Entry 7Z5O (X-ray diffraction, 1.53 A resolution); this record covers chains AAA and BBB.

== Chain AAA ==
Protein: Formate dehydrogenase, alpha subunit, selenocysteine-containing
From: Desulfovibrio vulgaris str. Hildenborough
Notes: EC 1.2.1.2
Reference sequence: Q72EJ1 (Q72EJ1_DESVH); residue numbers follow UniProt; this construct covers 1-1005
Sequence (1009 residues; numbered 1 to 1009; the number before each row is that of its first residue):
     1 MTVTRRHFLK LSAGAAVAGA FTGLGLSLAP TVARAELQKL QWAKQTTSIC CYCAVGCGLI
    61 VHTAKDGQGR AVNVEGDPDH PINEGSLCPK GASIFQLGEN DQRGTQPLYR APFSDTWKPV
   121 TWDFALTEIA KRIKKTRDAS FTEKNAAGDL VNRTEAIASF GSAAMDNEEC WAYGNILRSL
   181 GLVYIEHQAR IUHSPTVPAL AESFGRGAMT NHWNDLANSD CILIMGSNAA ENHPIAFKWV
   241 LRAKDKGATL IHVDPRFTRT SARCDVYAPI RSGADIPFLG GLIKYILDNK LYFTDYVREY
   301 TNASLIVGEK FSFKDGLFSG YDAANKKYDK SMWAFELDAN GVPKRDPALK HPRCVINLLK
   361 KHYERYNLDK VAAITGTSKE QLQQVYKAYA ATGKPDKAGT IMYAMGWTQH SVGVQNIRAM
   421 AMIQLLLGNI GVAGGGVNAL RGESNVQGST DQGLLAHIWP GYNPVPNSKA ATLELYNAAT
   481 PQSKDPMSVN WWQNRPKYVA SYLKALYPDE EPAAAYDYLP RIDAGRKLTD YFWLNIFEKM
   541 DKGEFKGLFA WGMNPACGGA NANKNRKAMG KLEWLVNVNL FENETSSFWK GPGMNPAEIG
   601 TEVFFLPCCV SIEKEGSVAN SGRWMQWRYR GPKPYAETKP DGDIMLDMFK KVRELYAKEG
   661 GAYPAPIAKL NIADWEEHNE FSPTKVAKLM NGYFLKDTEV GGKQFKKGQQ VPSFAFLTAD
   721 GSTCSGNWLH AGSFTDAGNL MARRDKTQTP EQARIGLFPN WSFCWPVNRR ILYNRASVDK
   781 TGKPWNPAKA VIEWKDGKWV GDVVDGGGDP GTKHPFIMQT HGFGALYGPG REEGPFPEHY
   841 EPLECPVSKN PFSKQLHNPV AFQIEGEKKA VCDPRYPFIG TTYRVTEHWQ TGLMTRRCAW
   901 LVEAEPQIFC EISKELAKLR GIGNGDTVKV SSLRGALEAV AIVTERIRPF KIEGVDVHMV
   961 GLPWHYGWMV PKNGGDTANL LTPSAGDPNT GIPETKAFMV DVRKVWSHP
Disordered / not traced: 1-35, 862-868, 1007-1009
Sequence notes: expression tag (1006-1009)
Modified / non-standard residues: Sec192 (selenocysteine)
Disulfides: Cys845-Cys872
Metal / ion sites: 4Fe-4S cluster Fe: Cys50, Cys53, Cys57, Cys88
Small-molecule neighbours:
  - hydrosulfuric acid (H2S): Gln188, Sec192, Gly442, Glu443, Val446
  - molybdopterin guanosine dinucleotide (MGD; 2-amino-5,6-dimercapto-7-methyl-3,7,8a,9-tetrahydro-8-oxa-1,3,9,10-tetraaza-anthracen-4-one guanosine dinucleotide), molecule 1: Cys53, Lys90, Sec192, Met225, Gly226, Ser227, Asn228, Glu231, Asn232, His233, Val253, Asp254, Pro255, Arg256, Thr258, Ile270, Ser272, Gly273, Asp275, Ala404, Met405, Gly406, Trp407, Gly442, Glu443, Thr882, Tyr883, Arg884, Val885, Thr886, His888, Trp889, Gln890, His965, Lys996
  - molybdopterin guanosine dinucleotide (MGD), molecule 2: Ala164, Met165, Gln188, Ile191, Sec192, Met405, Trp551, Gly552, Met553, Asn554, Pro555, Gly558, Val578, Asn579, Leu580, Cys608, Cys609, Lys614, Asp641, Thr882, Arg884, Trp889, Gln890, Thr891, Gly892, Leu893, Met894, Trp964, Asn979, Thr982, Thr995, Lys996
  - 4Fe-4S cluster (SF4): Cys50, Tyr52, Cys53, Val55, Gly56, Cys57, Leu87, Cys88, Lys90, Gly91, His233, Pro234, Ile235
What the authors report for this chain:
  - tungsten ion coordination: Sec192
  - conformationally variable residues (helix shift, side-chain flip): His193, Ser194 to Pro198, Gln890

== Chain BBB ==
Protein: Formate dehydrogenase, beta subunit, putative
From: Desulfovibrio vulgaris str. Hildenborough
Reference sequence: Q72EJ0 (Q72EJ0_DESVH); residues 1-236 here = UniProt positions 1-236
Sequence (236 residues; each row starts with the number of its first residue):
     1 MGKMFFVDLS RCTACRGCQI ACKQWKNLPA EETRNTGSHQ NPPDLSYVTL KTVRFTEKSR
    61 KGPGIDWLFF PEQCRHCVEP PCKGQADVDL EGAVVKDETT GAVLFTELTA KVDGESVRSA
   121 CPYDIPRIDP VTKRLSKCDM CNDRVQNGLL PACVKTCPTG TMNFGDEQEM LALAEKRLAE
   181 VKKTYPGAVL GDPNDVRVVY LFTRDPKDFY EHAVADLAPS MMTRQQLFAR LFRPRA
Disordered / not traced: 1, 216-236
Metal / ion sites: 4Fe-4S cluster Fe site 1: Cys12, Cys15, Cys18, Cys157; 4Fe-4S cluster Fe site 2: Cys22, Cys138, Cys141, Cys153; 4Fe-4S cluster Fe site 3: Cys74, Cys77, Cys82, Cys121
Small-molecule neighbours:
  - 4Fe-4S cluster (SF4), molecule 1: Phe5, Cys22, Lys26, Leu50, Lys51, Gln73, Cys138, Asp139, Met140, Cys141, Pro151, Ala152, Cys153
  - 4Fe-4S cluster (SF4), molecule 2: Cys12, Thr13, Ala14, Cys15, Arg16, Gly17, Cys18, Val53, Pro71, Thr156, Cys157, Pro158, Thr159, Thr161, Met162
  - 4Fe-4S cluster (SF4), molecule 3: Cys74, Arg75, His76, Cys77, Pro80, Pro81, Cys82, Val103, Phe105, Cys121, Pro122, Tyr123, Ile125, Pro126, Lys137

== Interface between chain AAA and chain BBB ==
Residue-residue contacts - 104 pairs, chain AAA then chain BBB:
  Glu36(AAA) - Asn147(BBB)  hydrogen bond (backbone-side chain)
  Leu37(AAA) - Asp143(BBB)
  Leu37(AAA) - Arg144(BBB)
  Leu37(AAA) - Asn147(BBB)
  Leu37(AAA) - Leu149(BBB)  hydrophobic
  Lys39(AAA) - Gln24(BBB)  hydrogen bond (side chain-backbone)
  Lys39(AAA) - Trp25(BBB)  hydrogen bond (side chain-backbone)
  Lys39(AAA) - Asn27(BBB)  hydrogen bond
  Ile60(AAA) - Lys155(BBB)
  Asn73(AAA) - Gln24(BBB)  hydrogen bond
  Asn73(AAA) - Trp25(BBB)
  Val74(AAA) - Gln24(BBB)  hydrogen bond (backbone-side chain)
  Glu75(AAA) - Trp25(BBB)
  Glu75(AAA) - Arg144(BBB)  salt bridge
  Glu75(AAA) - Lys155(BBB)  salt bridge
  Gly76(AAA) - Lys155(BBB)  hydrogen bond (backbone-side chain)
  Pro78(AAA) - Lys155(BBB)
  Gly85(AAA) - Lys155(BBB)
  Ser86(AAA) - Lys155(BBB)
  Ser86(AAA) - Thr156(BBB)
  Ser86(AAA) - Cys157(BBB)  hydrogen bond (side chain-backbone)
  Ser86(AAA) - Pro158(BBB)
  Leu87(AAA) - Gly17(BBB)
  Leu87(AAA) - Thr156(BBB)  hydrogen bond (backbone-side chain)
  Cys88(AAA) - Gly17(BBB)
  Pro89(AAA) - Cys15(BBB)
  Pro89(AAA) - Arg16(BBB)
  Pro89(AAA) - Gly17(BBB)
  Pro89(AAA) - Ile20(BBB)
  Ala92(AAA) - Ile20(BBB)  hydrophobic
  Ala92(AAA) - Gln24(BBB)
  Ser93(AAA) - Ile20(BBB)
  Phe95(AAA) - Gln24(BBB)
  Phe95(AAA) - Asn27(BBB)
  Ala230(AAA) - Thr13(BBB)
  Ile235(AAA) - Pro158(BBB)  hydrophobic
  Phe237(AAA) - Thr13(BBB)
  Lys238(AAA) - Pro158(BBB)
  Leu241(AAA) - Arg11(BBB)
  Leu241(AAA) - Thr159(BBB)
  Lys244(AAA) - Thr184(BBB)
  Asp245(AAA) - Arg11(BBB)  salt bridge
  Phe257(AAA) - Arg60(BBB)
  Phe257(AAA) - Gly64(BBB)
  Phe257(AAA) - Ile65(BBB)
  Thr258(AAA) - Trp67(BBB)
  Arg259(AAA) - Thr13(BBB)
  Arg259(AAA) - Ala14(BBB)  hydrogen bond (side chain-backbone)
  Arg259(AAA) - Trp67(BBB)
  Ala262(AAA) - Phe69(BBB)  hydrophobic
  Arg263(AAA) - Leu9(BBB)
  Arg263(AAA) - Ser10(BBB)  hydrogen bond (side chain-backbone)
  Arg263(AAA) - Arg11(BBB)
  Arg263(AAA) - Cys12(BBB)  hydrogen bond (side chain-backbone)
  Arg263(AAA) - Thr13(BBB)
  Arg263(AAA) - Tyr185(BBB)  hydrogen bond
  Pro269(AAA) - Pro63(BBB)
  Gln381(AAA) - Pro63(BBB)
  Thr886(AAA) - Cys15(BBB)
  Glu887(AAA) - Cys15(BBB)
  Glu887(AAA) - Arg16(BBB)  salt bridge
  Ala899(AAA) - Ala30(BBB)
  Trp900(AAA) - Ile20(BBB)
  Trp900(AAA) - Lys23(BBB)
  Trp900(AAA) - Gln24(BBB)
  Trp900(AAA) - Leu28(BBB)  hydrogen bond (side chain-backbone)
  Leu901(AAA) - Ile20(BBB)  hydrophobic
  Val902(AAA) - Thr33(BBB)
  Glu903(AAA) - Lys23(BBB)  salt bridge
  Glu903(AAA) - Ala30(BBB)
  Glu903(AAA) - Glu31(BBB)  hydrogen bond (side chain-backbone)
  Glu903(AAA) - Thr33(BBB)  hydrogen bond (backbone-side chain)
  Glu903(AAA) - Asn41(BBB)
  Glu903(AAA) - Pro42(BBB)
  Glu903(AAA) - Thr49(BBB)
  Ala904(AAA) - Arg16(BBB)  hydrogen bond (backbone-side chain)
  Ala904(AAA) - His39(BBB)
  Ala904(AAA) - Asn41(BBB)
  Glu905(AAA) - Arg16(BBB)  salt bridge
  Glu905(AAA) - His39(BBB)  salt bridge
  Pro906(AAA) - Thr33(BBB)
  Pro906(AAA) - Arg34(BBB)
  Pro906(AAA) - Asn35(BBB)
  Pro906(AAA) - Asn41(BBB)
  Gln907(AAA) - Arg34(BBB)
  Gln907(AAA) - Asn35(BBB)  hydrogen bond (side chain-backbone)
  Phe909(AAA) - His39(BBB)
  Glu911(AAA) - His39(BBB)  salt bridge
  Asn924(AAA) - Gly37(BBB)  hydrogen bond (side chain-backbone)
  Gly925(AAA) - Thr36(BBB)
  Gly925(AAA) - Gly37(BBB)
  Val940(AAA) - Asn35(BBB)
  Val940(AAA) - Gly37(BBB)
  Ala941(AAA) - Gly37(BBB)
  Ile942(AAA) - Asn35(BBB)
  Ile942(AAA) - Gly37(BBB)
  Ile942(AAA) - His39(BBB)
  Thr944(AAA) - Glu57(BBB)  hydrogen bond
  Glu945(AAA) - Ser59(BBB)  hydrogen bond
  Glu945(AAA) - Ile65(BBB)
  Arg946(AAA) - His39(BBB)
  Arg946(AAA) - Glu57(BBB)  salt bridge
  Arg946(AAA) - Ile65(BBB)
  Arg946(AAA) - Trp67(BBB)
Also at the interface, not in a pair above, chain AAA (57 interface residues in all): Leu40, Pro234, Arg242, Tyr267, Val885
Also at the interface, not in a pair above, chain BBB (50 interface residues in all): Gln19, Ala21, Pro29, Ser38, Phe55

== Overview ==
57 residues of chain AAA and 50 residues of chain BBB are in contact; the contacts include 21 hydrogen bonds
and 9 salt bridges. Polar contacts include Glu75(AAA)-Arg144(BBB), Glu75(AAA)-Lys155(BBB) and
Asp245(AAA)-Arg11(BBB). The paper reports tungsten ion coordination by Sec192(AAA); conformational variability
at His193(AAA), Ser194(AAA) and Gln890(AAA).
Chain AAA is Formate dehydrogenase, alpha subunit, selenocysteine-containing and chain BBB is Formate
dehydrogenase, beta subunit, putative, both from Desulfovibrio vulgaris str. Hildenborough; the structure,
W-formate dehydrogenase from Desulfovibrio vulgaris - Dithionite reduced form, was determined by X-ray
diffraction.
